PDB entry 4YY3 | X-ray diffraction, 3.60 A resolution | chains A and J of the 22 polymer chains in the assembly

# Chain A
Molecule: 16S rRNA
From: Thermus thermophilus HB8
Sequence (1522 nucleotides; row label = number of the first residue in the row; note: 42 numbers in that range are skipped by the numbering (no residue carries them; nothing is unmodelled there); a row labelled like 190A-190L holds insertion residues (190A, then the next letters in order); numbering starts at 0):
     0 UUUGUUGGAG AGUUUGAUCC UGGCUCAGGG UGAACGCUGG CGGCGUGCCU AAGACAUGCA
    60 AGUCGUGCGG G
    73 CCGCGGGGUU UU
    88 ACUCCG
    95 UGGUC
   101 AGCGGCGGAC GGGUGAGUAA CGCGUGGGU
  129A G
   130 ACCUACCCGG AAGAGGGGGA CAACCCGGGG AAACUCGGGC UAAUCCCCCA UGUGGACCCG
   190 C
190A-190L CCCUUGGGGUGU
   191 GUCCAAAGGG CUUU
   216 GCCCGCUUCC GGAUGGGCCC GCGUCCCAUC AGCUAGUUGG UGGGGUAAUG GCCCACCAAG
   276 GCGACGACGG GUAGCCGGUC UGAGAGGAUG GCCGGCCACA GGGGCACUGA GACACGGGCC
   336 CCACUCCUAC GGGAGGCAGC AGUUAGGAAU CUUCCGCAAU GGGCGCAAGC CUGACGGAGC
   396 GACGCCGCUU GGAGGAAGAA GCCCUUCGGG GUGUAAACUC CUGAA
   442 CCCGGGACGA AACCCCCGAC GA
   474 GGGGACUGAC GGUACCGGG
   494 GUAAUAGCGC CGGCCAACUC CGUGCCAGCA GCCGCGGUAA UACGGAGGGC GCGAGCGUUA
   554 CCCGGAUUCA CUGGGCGUAA AGGGCGUGUA GGCGGCCUGG GGCGUCCCAU GUGAAAGACC
   614 ACGGCUCAAC CGUGGGGGAG CGUGGGAUAC GCUCAGGCUA GACGGUGGGA GAGGGUGGUG
   674 GAAUUCCCGG AGUAGCGGUG AAAUGCGCAG AUACCGGGAG GAACGCCGAU GGCGAAGGCA
   734 GCCACCUGGU CCACCCGUGA CGCUGAGGCG CGAAAGCGUG GGGAGCAAAC CGGAUUAGAU
   794 ACCCGGGUAG UCCACGCCCU AAACGAUGCG CGCUAGGUCU CUGGGUCU
   848 CCUGGGGGCC GAAGCUAACG CGUUAAGCGC GCCGCCUGGG GAGUACGGCC GCAAGGCUGA
   908 AACUCAAAGG AAUUGACGGG GGCCCGCACA AGCGGUGGAG CAUGUGGUUU AAUUCGAAGC
   968 AACGCGAAGA ACCUUACCAG GCCUUGACAU GCUAGG
 1003A G
  1004 AACCCGGGUG AAAGCCUGGG GUGCCCC
1030A-1030D GCGA
  1031 GGGGAGCCCU AGCACAGGUG CUGCAUGGCC GUCGUCAGCU CGUGCCGUGA GGUGUUGGGU
  1091 UAAGUCCCGC AACGAGCGCA ACCCCCGCCG UUAGUUGCCA GCGGUUCGGC CGGGCACUCU
  1151 AACGGGACUG CCCGCGAAA
  1171 GCGGGAGGAA GGAGGGGACG ACGUCUGGUC AGCAUGGCCC UUACGGCCUG GGCGACACAC
  1231 GUGCUACAAU GCCCACUACA AAGCGAUGCC ACCCGGCAAC GGGGAGCUAA UCGCAAAAAG
  1291 GUGGGCCCAG UUCGGAUUGG GGUCUGCAAC CCGACCCCAU GAAGCCGGAA UCGCUAGUAA
  1351 UCGCGGAUCA G
 1361A C
  1362 CAUGCCGCGG UGAAUACGUU CCCGGGCCUU GUACACACCG CCCGUCACGC CAUGGGAGCG
  1422 GGCUCUACCC GAAGUCGCCG GG
  1446 AGCCUACGGG
  1459 CAGGCGCCGA GGGUAGGGCC CGUGACUGGG GCGAAGUCGU AACAAGGUAG CUGUACCGGA
  1519 AGGUGCGGCU GGAUCACCUC CUUUCU
Unresolved in the structure: 0-4, 1535-1538
Metal / ion sites: Mg2+ site 1 near G21 (its only coordinating residue here); Mg2+ site 2: G46, G394; Mg2+ site 3: C48, G115; Mg2+ site 4 near A53 (its only coordinating residue here); Mg2+ site 5: C58, U387; Mg2+ site 6 near G111 (its only coordinating residue here); Mg2+ site 7: G117, G289; Mg2+ site 8 near G122 (its only coordinating residue here); Mg2+ site 9: U129, G231, G232; Mg2+ site 10 near G190K (its only coordinating residue here); Mg2+ site 11 near U190J (its only coordinating residue here); Mg2+ site 12 near A195 (its only coordinating residue here); 80 more Mg2+ sites not listed

# Chain J
Molecule: 30S ribosomal protein S10
From: Thermus thermophilus HB8
Reference sequence: Q5SHN7 (RS10_THET8); residue numbers follow UniProt; this construct covers 1-105
Chain sequence (105 residues; numbered 1 to 105; the number before each row is that of its first residue):
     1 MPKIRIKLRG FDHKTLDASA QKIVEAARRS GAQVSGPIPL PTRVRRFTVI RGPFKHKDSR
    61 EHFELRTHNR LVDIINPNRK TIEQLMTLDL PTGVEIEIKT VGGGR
Unresolved in the structure: 1-2, 101-105

# How chain A and chain J interact
Pairs across the interface (72; chain A residue first):
  G963(A) with Phe54(J), sugar contact
  A964(A) with Phe54(J), sugar contact; Lys55(J), sugar contact
  A969(A) with Lys55(J), salt bridge to the phosphate
  C972(A) with Lys55(J), sugar contact; His56(J), sugar contact; Lys57(J), salt bridge to the phosphate
  G973(A) with Ile50(J), sugar contact; Phe54(J), base contact; Lys55(J), hydrogen bond to the sugar; Lys57(J), phosphate contact
  A975(A) with Thr48(J), base contact; Arg60(J), base contact
  G1058(A) with Pro53(J), base contact
  C1059(A) with Arg51(J), sugar contact; Gly52(J), sugar contact; Pro53(J), base contact
  C1060(A) with Arg51(J), sugar contact; Gly52(J), sugar contact; His56(J), hydrogen bond to the sugar; Ser59(J), sugar contact
  G1061(A) with Arg51(J), phosphate contact; His56(J), hydrogen bond to the sugar; Ser59(J), sugar contact
  A1123(A) with Ser35(J), phosphate contact; Gly36(J), hydrogen bond to the sugar; Pro37(J), hydrogen bond to the sugar; Ile38(J), hydrogen bond to the sugar; Pro39(J), base contact
  G1124(A) with Val34(J), phosphate contact; Ser35(J), phosphate contact; Gly36(J), hydrogen bond to the phosphate; Ile38(J), sugar contact
  U1125(A) with Arg5(J), hydrogen bond to the base; Asp73(J), base contact
  U1150(A) with Pro39(J), base contact; Leu40(J), hydrogen bond to the sugar; Pro41(J), sugar contact
  A1151(A) with Pro39(J), sugar contact; Leu40(J), sugar contact; Pro41(J), phosphate contact; Thr42(J), hydrogen bond to the phosphate; Arg70(J), phosphate contact
  A1152(A) with His13(J), hydrogen bond to the phosphate; Asp17(J), sugar contact; His68(J), salt bridge to the phosphate; Arg70(J), salt bridge to the phosphate
  C1153(A) with His13(J), salt bridge to the phosphate
  C1189(A) with Arg51(J), salt bridge to the phosphate
  G1197(A) with His56(J), base contact
  G1198(A) with Phe54(J), sugar contact; Lys55(J), sugar contact
  U1199(A) with Phe54(J), sugar contact
  G1202(A) with Pro53(J), base contact
  G1253(A) with Val44(J), phosphate contact
  C1254(A) with Arg43(J), base contact; Val44(J), phosphate contact; Arg45(J), salt bridge to the phosphate
  G1255(A) with Arg43(J), hydrogen bond to the base
  U1278(A) with Lys99(J), base contact
  A1279(A) with Arg9(J), salt bridge to the phosphate; Arg43(J), hydrogen bond to the base
  A1280(A) with Lys7(J), salt bridge to the phosphate; Leu40(J), base contact; Pro41(J), sugar contact
  U1281(A) with Lys7(J), base contact
  C1366(A) with Lys57(J), hydrogen bond to the sugar; Arg60(J), hydrogen bond to the sugar
  C1367(A) with Thr48(J), hydrogen bond to the sugar; Arg60(J), salt bridge to the phosphate; His62(J), hydrogen bond to the phosphate
  G1368(A) with His62(J), salt bridge to the phosphate
Interface residues without a listed pair, chain A (36 interface residues in all): C1114, C1115, A1188, A1201
Interface residues without a listed pair, chain J (37 interface residues in all): Asp58, Glu61, Arg66, Leu71

# In short
36 residues of chain A and 37 residues of chain J are in contact; the contacts include 17 hydrogen bonds and
11 salt bridges. Among the polar pairs are U1125(A)-Arg5(J), G1255(A)-Arg43(J) and A1279(A)-Arg43(J). The Mg2+
site 2 is built by G46(A) and G394(A).
Here chain A is 16S rRNA and chain J is 30S ribosomal protein S10, both from Thermus thermophilus HB8. Entry
4YY3 (30S ribosomal subunit- HigB complex) was determined by X-ray diffraction.
